PDB entry 3H99 | X-ray diffraction, 1.40 A resolution | chain A

[Chain A]
Name: Methionyl-tRNA synthetase
From: Escherichia coli
Notes: EC 6.1.1.10; fragment: M547 domain:
Reference sequence: P00959 (SYM_ECOLI); residues 0-547 here correspond to UniProt positions 1-548 (UniProt number = residue number + 1)
Sequence (560 residues; each row starts with the number of its first residue; numbers below 1 keep their minus sign (Met-12 is residue -12)):
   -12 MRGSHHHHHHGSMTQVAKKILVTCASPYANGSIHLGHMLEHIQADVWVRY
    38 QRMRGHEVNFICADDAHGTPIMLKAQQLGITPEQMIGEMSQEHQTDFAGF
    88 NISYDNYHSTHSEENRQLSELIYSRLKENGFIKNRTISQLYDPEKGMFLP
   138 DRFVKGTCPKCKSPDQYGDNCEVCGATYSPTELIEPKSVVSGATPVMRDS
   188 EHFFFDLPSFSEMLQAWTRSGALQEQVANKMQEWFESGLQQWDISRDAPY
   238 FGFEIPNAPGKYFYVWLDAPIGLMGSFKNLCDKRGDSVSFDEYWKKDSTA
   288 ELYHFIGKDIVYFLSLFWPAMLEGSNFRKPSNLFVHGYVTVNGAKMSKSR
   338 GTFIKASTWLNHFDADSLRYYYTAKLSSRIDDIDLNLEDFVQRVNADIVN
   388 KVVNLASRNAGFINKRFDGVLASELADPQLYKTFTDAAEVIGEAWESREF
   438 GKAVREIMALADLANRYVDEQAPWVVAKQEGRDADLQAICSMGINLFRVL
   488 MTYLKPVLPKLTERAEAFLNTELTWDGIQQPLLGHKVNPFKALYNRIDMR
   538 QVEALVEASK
Not modelled in the structure: -12 to 3
Construct notes: expression tag (-12 to -1); engineered mutation Ser13 (Leu14 in P00959), Leu260 (Tyr261 in P00959), Leu301 (His302 in P00959)
UniProt features mapped onto this chain:
  - motif: Pro14 to His24 ('HIGH' region), Lys332 to Ser336 ('KMSKS' region)
  - binding site (Zn(2+)): Cys145, Cys148, Cys158, Cys161
  - binding site (ATP): Lys335
Bound ions: Zn2+: Cys145, Cys148, Cys158, Cys161
Ligand contacts: methionine (MET): Ala12, Ser13, Pro14, Tyr15, Asp52, Trp253, Ala256, Pro257, Ile297
Reported in the primary citation:
  - conformationally variable residues (loop rearrangement, side-chain flip): Cys11 to Asn17, Ile48, Tyr91
  - contacts within the chain: Ile48-Tyr91 (hydrophobic contact), Cys11-Tyr91 (hydrogen bond)
  - binding site for methionine: Ser13, Asp52

[Summary]
Chain A binds methionine. Cys145, Cys148, Cys158 and Cys161 form the Zn2+ site. From UniProt: 4 Zn2+-binding
residues and ATP-binding residue Lys335. The paper reports a binding site for methionine at Ser13 and Asp52;
conformational variability at Cys11, Ile48 and Tyr91.
Chain A is Methionyl-tRNA synthetase (Escherichia coli); the structure, Structure of a mutant methionyl-tRNA
synthetase with modified specificity complexed with methionine, was determined by X-ray diffraction, deposited
together with 3H97, 3H9B and 3H9C.
